1J6V - chain A; structure by X-ray diffraction, 2.10 A resolution.

== Chain A ==
Protein: Autoinducer-2 production protein luxs
From: Deinococcus radiodurans
UniProtKB: Q9RRU8 (LUXS_DEIRA); residues 1-158 here = UniProt positions 1-158
Sequence (166 residues; row label = number of the first residue in the row):
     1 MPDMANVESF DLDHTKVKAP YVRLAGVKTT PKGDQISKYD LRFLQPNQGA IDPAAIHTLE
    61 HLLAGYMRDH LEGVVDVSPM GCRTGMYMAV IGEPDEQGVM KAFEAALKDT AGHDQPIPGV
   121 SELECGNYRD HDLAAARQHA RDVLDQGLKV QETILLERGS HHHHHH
Not modelled in the structure: 1-6, 158-166
Sequence notes: cloning artifact (1, 4, 67, 80, 86, 88, 100); expression tag (159-166)
Modified / non-standard residues: Mse1, Mse4 (selenomethionine); Mse67, Mse80, Mse86, Mse88, Mse100 (selenomethionine; parent Met)
Ion coordination: Zn2+: H57, H61, C125
Swiss-Prot annotation at these positions:
  - binding site (Fe cation): H57, H61, C125

== Overview ==
H57, H61 and C125 form the Zn2+ site. From UniProt: 3 Fe cation-binding residues.
Chain A is Autoinducer-2 production protein luxs (Deinococcus radiodurans); the structure, Crystal structure
of D. radiodurans luxs, C2, was determined by X-ray diffraction, deposited together with 1INN, 1J6W, 1J6X and
1VJE.
